8G00 - chains B and J of the 8 polymer chains in the assembly; structure by electron microscopy, 3.40 A resolution.

# Chain B
Molecule: 31-nt DNA strand
Organism: Escherichia coli
Sequence (31 nucleotides; each row starts with the number of its first residue):
     1 CTCTGAATCT CTTCCTCGTG TGGTCAGGAC G

# Chain J
Protein: DNA-directed RNA polymerase subunit beta'
Organism: Escherichia coli
Reference sequence: C3SIA2 (C3SIA2_ECOLX); residues 1-1407 here = UniProt positions 1-1407
Sequence (1434 residues; row label = number of the first residue in the row):
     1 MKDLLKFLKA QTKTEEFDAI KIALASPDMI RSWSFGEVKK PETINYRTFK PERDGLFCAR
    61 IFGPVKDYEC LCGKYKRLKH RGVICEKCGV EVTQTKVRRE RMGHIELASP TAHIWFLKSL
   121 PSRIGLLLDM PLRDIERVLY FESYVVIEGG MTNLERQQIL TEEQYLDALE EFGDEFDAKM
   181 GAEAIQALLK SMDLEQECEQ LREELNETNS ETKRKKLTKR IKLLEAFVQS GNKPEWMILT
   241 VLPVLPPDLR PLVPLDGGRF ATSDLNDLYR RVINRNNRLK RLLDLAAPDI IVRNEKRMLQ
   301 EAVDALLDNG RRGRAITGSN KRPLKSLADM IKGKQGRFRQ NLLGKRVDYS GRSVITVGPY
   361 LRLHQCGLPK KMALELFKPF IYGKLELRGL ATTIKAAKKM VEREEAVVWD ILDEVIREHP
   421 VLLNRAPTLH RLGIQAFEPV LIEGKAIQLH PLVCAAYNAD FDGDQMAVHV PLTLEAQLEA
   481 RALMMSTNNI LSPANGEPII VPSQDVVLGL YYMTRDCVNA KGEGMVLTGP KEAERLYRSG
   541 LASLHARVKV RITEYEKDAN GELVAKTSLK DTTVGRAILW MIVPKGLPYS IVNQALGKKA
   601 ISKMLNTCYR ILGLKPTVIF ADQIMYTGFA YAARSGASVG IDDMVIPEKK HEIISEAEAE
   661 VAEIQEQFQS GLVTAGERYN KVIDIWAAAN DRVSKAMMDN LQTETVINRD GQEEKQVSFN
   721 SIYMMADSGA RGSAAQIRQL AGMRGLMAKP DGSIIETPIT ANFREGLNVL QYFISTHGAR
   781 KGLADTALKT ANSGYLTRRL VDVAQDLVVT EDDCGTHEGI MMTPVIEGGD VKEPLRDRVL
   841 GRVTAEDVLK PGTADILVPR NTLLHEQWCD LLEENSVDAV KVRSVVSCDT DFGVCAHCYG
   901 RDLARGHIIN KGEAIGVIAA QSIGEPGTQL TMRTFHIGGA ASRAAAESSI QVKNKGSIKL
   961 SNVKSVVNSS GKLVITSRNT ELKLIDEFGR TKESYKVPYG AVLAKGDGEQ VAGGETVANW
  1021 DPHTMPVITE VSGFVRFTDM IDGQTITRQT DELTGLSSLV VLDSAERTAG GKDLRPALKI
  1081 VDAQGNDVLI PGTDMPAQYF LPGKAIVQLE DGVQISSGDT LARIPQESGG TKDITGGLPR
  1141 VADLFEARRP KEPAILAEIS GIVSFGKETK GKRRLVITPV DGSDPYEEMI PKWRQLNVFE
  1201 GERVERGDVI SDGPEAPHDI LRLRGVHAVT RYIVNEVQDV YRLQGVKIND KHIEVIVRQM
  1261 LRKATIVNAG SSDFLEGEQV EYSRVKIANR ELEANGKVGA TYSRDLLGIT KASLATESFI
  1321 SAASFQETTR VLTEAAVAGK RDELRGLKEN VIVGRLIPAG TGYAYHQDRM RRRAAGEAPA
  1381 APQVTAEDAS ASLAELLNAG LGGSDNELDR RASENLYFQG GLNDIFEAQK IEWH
Unresolved in the structure: 1-15, 934-947, 1127-1133, 1374-1434
Construct notes: expression tag (1408-1434)
Metal / ion sites: Mg2+: Asp-460, Asp-462, Asp-464 (shared with 1 residue of chain R)

# Chain B / chain J interface
Contacting residue pairs - 46 pairs, chain B then chain J:
  DC3(B) / Ser-210(J)  hydrogen bond to the phosphate
  DT4(B) / Ser-210(J)  phosphate contact
  DT4(B) / Glu-211(J)  hydrogen bond to the phosphate
  DT4(B) / Thr-212(J)  hydrogen bond to the phosphate
  DG5(B) / Glu-211(J)  phosphate contact
  DG5(B) / Lys-1172(J)  phosphate contact
  DA6(B) / Lys-1172(J)  salt bridge to the phosphate
  DT12(B) / Arg-311(J)  salt bridge to the phosphate
  DT12(B) / Glu-1327(J)  sugar contact
  DT12(B) / Thr-1329(J)  phosphate contact
  DT12(B) / Arg-1330(J)  sugar contact
  DT13(B) / Gln-1326(J)  hydrogen bond to the sugar
  DT13(B) / Glu-1327(J)  hydrogen bond to the phosphate
  DC14(B) / Arg-339(J)  salt bridge to the phosphate
  DC14(B) / Tyr-795(J)  phosphate contact
  DC14(B) / Arg-798(J)  salt bridge to the phosphate
  DC15(B) / Lys-334(J)  salt bridge to the phosphate
  DC15(B) / Thr-790(J)  hydrogen bond to the base
  DC15(B) / Ala-791(J)  sugar contact
  DC15(B) / Gly-794(J)  sugar contact
  DC15(B) / Tyr-795(J)  sugar contact
  DT16(B) / Lys-334(J)  salt bridge to the phosphate
  DT16(B) / Arg-339(J)  salt bridge to the phosphate
  DT16(B) / Arg-798(J)  phosphate contact
  DC17(B) / Ala-426(J)  sugar contact
  DG18(B) / Arg-346(J)  salt bridge to the phosphate
  DG18(B) / Arg-352(J)  salt bridge to the phosphate
  DT24(B) / Arg-259(J)  base contact
  DT24(B) / Ser-319(J)  hydrogen bond to the phosphate
  DT24(B) / Asn-320(J)  sugar contact
  DC25(B) / Ala-261(J)  phosphate contact
  DC25(B) / Ser-263(J)  base contact
  DC25(B) / Asp-267(J)  base contact
  DC25(B) / Arg-270(J)  hydrogen bond to the base
  DC25(B) / Arg-271(J)  base contact
  DC25(B) / Thr-317(J)  base contact
  DC25(B) / Gly-318(J)  base contact
  DC25(B) / Ser-319(J)  base contact
  DA26(B) / Tyr-46(J)  hydrogen bond to the phosphate
  DA26(B) / Arg-259(J)  phosphate contact
  DA26(B) / Phe-260(J)  phosphate contact
  DA26(B) / Ala-261(J)  phosphate contact
  DA26(B) / Ser-319(J)  base contact
  DG27(B) / Glu-42(J)  hydrogen bond to the base
  DG27(B) / Tyr-46(J)  base contact
  DA29(B) / Arg-47(J)  base contact
Also at the interface, not in a pair above, chain B (17 interface residues in all): DC11
Also at the interface, not in a pair above, chain J (40 interface residues in all): Lys-118, Leu-120, Lys-213, Thr-262, Lys-321, Lys-332, Pro-427

# Summary
17 residues of chain B face 40 of chain J across their interface, with 10 hydrogen bonds and 9 salt bridges.
Polar contacts include DC15(B)/Thr-790(J), DC25(B)/Arg-270(J) and DG27(B)/Glu-42(J). The Mg2+ site is built by
Asp-460(J), Asp-462(J) and Asp-464(J).
Chain B is a 31-nt DNA strand and chain J is DNA-directed RNA polymerase subunit beta', both from Escherichia
coli; the structure, Cryo-EM structure of 3DVA component 0 of Escherichia coli que-PEC (paused elongation
complex) RNA Polymerase minus ..., was determined by electron microscopy together with 8F3C, 8G1S, 8G2W, 8G4W,
8G7E and 8G8Z from the same study.
